Entry 3QW8 (X-ray diffraction, 1.60 A resolution); this record covers chains A and B.

Chain A:
Protein: Botulinum neurotoxin type A
From: Clostridium botulinum
Notes: EC 3.4.24.69; fragment: light chain
UniProtKB: A5HZZ9 (BXA1_CLOBH); residue numbers follow UniProt; this construct covers 1-424
Sequence (430 residues; row label = number of the first residue in the row):
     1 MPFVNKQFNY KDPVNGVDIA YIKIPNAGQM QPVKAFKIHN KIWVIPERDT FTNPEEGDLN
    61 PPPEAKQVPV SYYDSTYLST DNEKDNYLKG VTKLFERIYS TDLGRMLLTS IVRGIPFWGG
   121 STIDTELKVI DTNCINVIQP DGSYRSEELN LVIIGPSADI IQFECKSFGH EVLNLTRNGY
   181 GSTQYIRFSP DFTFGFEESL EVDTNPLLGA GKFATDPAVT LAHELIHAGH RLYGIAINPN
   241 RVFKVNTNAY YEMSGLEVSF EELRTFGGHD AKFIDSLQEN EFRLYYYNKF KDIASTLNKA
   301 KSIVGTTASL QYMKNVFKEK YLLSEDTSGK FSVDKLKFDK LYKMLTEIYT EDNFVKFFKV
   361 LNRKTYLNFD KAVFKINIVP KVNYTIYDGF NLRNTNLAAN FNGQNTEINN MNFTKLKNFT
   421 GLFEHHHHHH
Disordered / not traced: 1, 424-430
Sequence notes: expression tag (425-430)
Metal / ion sites: Zn2+: His223, His227, Glu262 (shared with Cys196(B) of chain B)

Chain B:
Protein: inhibitory peptide CRGC
Sequence (5 residues; numbered 196 to 200; the number before each row is that of its first residue):
   196 CRGCX
Modified residues: NH2 (amino group) at position 200
Metal / ion sites: Zn2+: Cys196 (shared with His223(A), His227(A), Glu262(A) of chain A)

Chain A / chain B interface:
Contacting residue pairs (21):
  Phe163(A) - Cys196(B)
  Glu164(A) - Cys196(B)
  Phe194(A) - Arg197(B)
  Thr215(A) - Arg197(B)
  His223(A) - Cys196(B)  hydrogen bond (side chain-backbone)
  Glu224(A) - Cys196(B)  hydrogen bond (side chain-backbone)
  His227(A) - Cys196(B)  hydrogen bond (side chain-backbone)
  Tyr251(A) - Cys199(B)
  Glu262(A) - Cys196(B)  hydrogen bond (side chain-backbone)
  Arg363(A) - Arg197(B)  hydrogen bond (side chain-backbone)
  Tyr366(A) - Cys196(B)  hydrogen bond (side chain-backbone)
  Tyr366(A) - Arg197(B)  hydrogen bond (side chain-backbone)
  Tyr366(A) - Gly198(B)  hydrogen bond (side chain-backbone)
  Asn368(A) - Cys199(B)
  Asn368(A) - NH2_200(B)  hydrogen bond (side chain-backbone)
  Phe369(A) - Cys199(B)
  Asp370(A) - Arg197(B)  salt bridge
  Asp370(A) - Gly198(B)
  Asp370(A) - Cys199(B)  hydrogen bond (backbone-backbone)
  Asp370(A) - NH2_200(B)
  Phe423(A) - Cys199(B)
Also at the interface, not in a pair above, chain A (18 interface residues in all): Val70, Gln162, Thr220

Summary:
The interface between chain A and chain B involves 18 residues on one side and 5 on the other, with 10
hydrogen bonds and 1 salt bridge. Polar pairs include Asp370(A)-Arg197(B), His223(A)-Cys196(B) and
Glu224(A)-Cys196(B). His223(A), His227(A), Glu262(A) and Cys196(B) coordinate Zn2+.
Here chain A is Botulinum neurotoxin type A (Clostridium botulinum) and chain B is inhibitory peptide CRGC.
Entry 3QW8 (Crystal structure of the protease domain of Botulinum Neurotoxin Serotype A with a peptide
inhibitor CRGC) was determined by X-ray diffraction (same publication as 3QW5 and 3QW6).
